5IKZ - chain A; structure by X-ray diffraction, 2.80 A resolution.

Chain A:
Molecule: Oxalate biosynthetic component 1
From: Burkholderia thailandensis (strain E264 / ATCC 700388 / DSM 13276 / CIP 106301)
UniProt: A0A096YSN3 (A0A096YSN3_BURTA); numbering as in UniProt (aligned over 1-1125)
Sequence (1125 residues; numbered 1 to 1125; the number before each row is that of its first residue):
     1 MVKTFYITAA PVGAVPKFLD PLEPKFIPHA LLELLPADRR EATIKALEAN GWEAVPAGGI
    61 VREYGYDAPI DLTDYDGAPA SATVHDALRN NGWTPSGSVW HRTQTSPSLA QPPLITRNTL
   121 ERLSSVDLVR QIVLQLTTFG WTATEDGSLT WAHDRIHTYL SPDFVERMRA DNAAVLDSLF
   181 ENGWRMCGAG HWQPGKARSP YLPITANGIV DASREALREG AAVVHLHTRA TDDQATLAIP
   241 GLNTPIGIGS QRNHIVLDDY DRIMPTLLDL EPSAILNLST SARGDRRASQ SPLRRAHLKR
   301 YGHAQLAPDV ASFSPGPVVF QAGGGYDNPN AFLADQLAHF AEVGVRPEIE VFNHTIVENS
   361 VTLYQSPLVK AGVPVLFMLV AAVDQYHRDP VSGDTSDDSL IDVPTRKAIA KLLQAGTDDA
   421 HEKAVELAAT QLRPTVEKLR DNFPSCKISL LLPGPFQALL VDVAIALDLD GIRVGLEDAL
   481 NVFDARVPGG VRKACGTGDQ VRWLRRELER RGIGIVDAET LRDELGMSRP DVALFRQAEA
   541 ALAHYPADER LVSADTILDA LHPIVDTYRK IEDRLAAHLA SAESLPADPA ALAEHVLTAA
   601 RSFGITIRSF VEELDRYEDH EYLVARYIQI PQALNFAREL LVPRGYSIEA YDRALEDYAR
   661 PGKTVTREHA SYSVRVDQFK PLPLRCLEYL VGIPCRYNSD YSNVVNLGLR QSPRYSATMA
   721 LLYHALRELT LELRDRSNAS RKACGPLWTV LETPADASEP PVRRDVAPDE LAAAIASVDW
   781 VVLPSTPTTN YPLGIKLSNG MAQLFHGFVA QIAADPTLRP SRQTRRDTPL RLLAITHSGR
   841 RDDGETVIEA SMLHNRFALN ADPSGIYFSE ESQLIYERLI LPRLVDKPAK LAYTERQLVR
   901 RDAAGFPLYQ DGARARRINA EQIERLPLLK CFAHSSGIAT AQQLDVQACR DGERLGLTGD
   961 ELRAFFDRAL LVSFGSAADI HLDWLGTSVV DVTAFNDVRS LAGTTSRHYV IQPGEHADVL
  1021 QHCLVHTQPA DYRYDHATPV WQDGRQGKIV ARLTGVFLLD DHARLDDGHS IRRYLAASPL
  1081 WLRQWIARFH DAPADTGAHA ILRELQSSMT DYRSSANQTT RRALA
Not modelled in the structure: 1, 76-79, 583-585, 659-670, 754-762, 817-828, 899-916, 1107-1125
Bound ions: Mg2+ near Glu477 (its only coordinating residue here)

Summary:
Chain A is Oxalate biosynthetic component 1 (Burkholderia thailandensis (strain E264 / ATCC 700388 / DSM 13276
/ CIP 106301)); the structure, Glycerol bound structure of Obc1, a bifunctional enzyme for quorum
sensing-dependent oxalogenesis, was determined by X-ray diffraction together with 5IKY from the same study.
